PDB entry 7B2C | X-ray diffraction, 1.80 A resolution | chains A and C of the 6 polymer chains in the assembly

== Chain A ==
Protein: Ethyl-Coenzyme M reductase alpha subunit
Organism: Candidatus Ethanoperedens thermophilum
Notes: EC 2.8.4.1; engineered mutation(s): wild-type
Chain sequence (595 residues; numbered 1 to 595; the number before each row is that of its first residue):
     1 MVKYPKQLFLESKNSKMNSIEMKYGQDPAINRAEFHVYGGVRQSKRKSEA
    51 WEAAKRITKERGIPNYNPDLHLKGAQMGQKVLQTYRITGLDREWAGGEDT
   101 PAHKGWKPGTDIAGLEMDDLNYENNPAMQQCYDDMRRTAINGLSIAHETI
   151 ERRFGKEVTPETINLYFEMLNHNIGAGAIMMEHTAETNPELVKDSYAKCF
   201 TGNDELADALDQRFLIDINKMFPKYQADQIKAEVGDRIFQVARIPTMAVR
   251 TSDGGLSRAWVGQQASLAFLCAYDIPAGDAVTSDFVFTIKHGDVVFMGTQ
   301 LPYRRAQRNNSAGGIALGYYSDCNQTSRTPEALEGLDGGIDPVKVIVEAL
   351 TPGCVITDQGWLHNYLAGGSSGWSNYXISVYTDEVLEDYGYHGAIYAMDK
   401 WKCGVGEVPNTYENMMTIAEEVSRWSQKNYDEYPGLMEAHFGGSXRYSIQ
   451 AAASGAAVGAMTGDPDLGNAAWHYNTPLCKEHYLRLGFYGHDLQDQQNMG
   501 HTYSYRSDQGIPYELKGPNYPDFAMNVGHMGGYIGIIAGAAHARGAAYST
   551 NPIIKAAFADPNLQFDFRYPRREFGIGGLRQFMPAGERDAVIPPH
Unresolved in the structure: 1-4
Modified residues: His291 (N1-methylated histidine; MHS); Arg305 (5-methyl-arginine; AGM); Cys354 (S-methylcysteine; SMC); I2M (3-methyl-L-alloisoleucine) at position 377, MGN (2-methyl-glutamine) at position 445; Gly490 (thioglycin; GL3); His491 (4-methyl-histidine; HIC)
Ion coordination: K+ site 1 near Gly74 (its only coordinating residue here); K+ site 2: Gln212, Leu215; Mg2+: Asp589 (shared with 1 residue of chain D)
Residues lining bound ligands:
  - 1-thioethanesulfonic acid (COM): Tyr376, Phe488, Tyr489
  - Coenzyme B (TP7), molecule 1: Arg258, Lys290, His291
  - Coenzyme B (TP7), molecule 2: Arg304, Leu362, Leu366, Ala367, Trp373, Phe488, Ala524, Met525, Asn526, Val527
  - Dimethylated-F430 cofactor (USN), molecule 1: Ala178, Ile179, Met180, Met181, Glu182, His183, Thr184, Ala185, Gln263, Gln264, Leu267, Leu270, Ala277
  - Dimethylated-F430 cofactor (USN), molecule 2: Gly368, Gly369, Ser371, Trp373, Ser374, Asn375, Tyr376, Phe441, Gly442, MGN_445, Gly487, Phe488
  - xenon (XE), molecule 1: Leu350, Cys354, Val380, Leu386, Ala452, Trp472, Gly532
  - xenon (XE), molecule 2: Trp373, Tyr376, Val527
  - xenon (XE), molecule 3: Pro477, Gln496, Met499

== Chain C ==
Protein: Ethyl-Coenzyme M reductase gamma subunit
Organism: Candidatus Ethanoperedens thermophilum
Notes: EC 2.8.4.1; engineered mutation(s): wild-type
Chain sequence (266 residues; numbered 1 to 266; the number before each row is that of its first residue):
     1 MVYQRQFLPADDRVTKNRKKVVDPSVKLEKIRTLSDKDFLTLIGHRHLGE
    51 AYRSVNPPLAEIGEPEDPIRELVPPTEGAKAGDRVCTIIMTDSVYNPPIA
   101 HYTRAWMYHNRFRGIDNGVYSGRVTLEMRERDLEEACRTLFETEICDASR
   151 DQVRQYTCTGHSCRLDPDGMMFDPIERCIMSGGNVVYQKDSFGNPVDTPI
   201 NMGKPLSEEELIERTVVYRTDRGEPMTREGDPGAPDEEVREALQWSRRIQ
   251 WLRMLGNMVPDKIKGM
Unresolved in the structure: 1
Ion coordination: Na+: Ser35 (shared with 1 residue of chain F); K+: Glu237, Val239
Residues lining bound ligands:
  - Dimethylated-F430 cofactor (USN): Tyr120, Ser121, Gly122, Arg123, Tyr156, Thr157, Cys158, Thr159, His161, Ser162
  - UWT ((2R)-2-[(2S)-2-[(2S)-2-oxidanylpropoxy]propoxy]propan-1-ol): Arg248, Trp251, Leu252, Met266
  - xenon (XE), molecule 1: Asp12, Arg13, Val14, Tyr218, Glu224, Arg240
  - xenon (XE), molecule 2: Leu42, Met90, Phe141, Cys146, Val153, Tyr187, Met202
  - xenon (XE), molecule 3: Trp245, Ile249, Arg253

== How chain A and chain C interact ==
Residue-residue contacts (116; chain A residue first):
  Tyr24(A) with Arg164(C)
  Gln26(A) with Arg164(C)
  Ile30(A) with Arg164(C)
  Asn31(A) with Tyr95(C); Arg164(C); Leu165(C), hydrogen bond (side chain-backbone)
  Arg32(A) with Arg164(C); Leu165(C); Pro167(C)
  Ala33(A) with Arg164(C); Leu165(C), hydrogen bond (backbone-backbone); Asp166(C); Pro167(C)
  Phe35(A) with Arg164(C); Phe172(C), hydrophobic
  His36(A) with Phe172(C); Asp173(C), hydrogen bond (side chain-backbone); Pro174(C); Glu176(C), salt bridge
  Leu72(A) with Tyr156(C), hydrophobic
  Lys73(A) with Tyr156(C); Phe192(C); Gly193(C); Asn194(C), hydrogen bond
  Ala75(A) with Pro174(C)
  Gln79(A) with Phe172(C); Pro174(C)
  Lys80(A) with Cys163(C); Phe172(C)
  Tyr396(A) with Pro232(C)
  Tyr412(A) with Gln250(C), hydrogen bond; Trp251(C), hydrophobic; Met254(C)
  Glu413(A) with Trp251(C)
  Met416(A) with Arg247(C); Trp251(C), hydrogen bond
  Thr417(A) with Pro232(C); Gly233(C)
  Glu420(A) with Thr227(C); Asp231(C); Pro232(C); Gly233(C), hydrogen bond (side chain-backbone); Leu243(C); Arg247(C), salt bridge
  Glu421(A) with Pro232(C)
  Arg424(A) with Thr227(C); Arg228(C); Glu229(C)
  Gln427(A) with Thr220(C)
  Lys428(A) with Thr220(C)
  Asp431(A) with Arg219(C), salt bridge; Thr220(C), hydrogen bond (side chain-backbone); Asp221(C)
  Glu432(A) with Thr220(C)
  Pro434(A) with Tyr95(C); Arg164(C)
  Met437(A) with Ser162(C)
  Glu438(A) with Ser162(C), hydrogen bond (backbone-backbone); Cys163(C); Arg164(C), salt bridge
  Phe441(A) with His161(C); Ser162(C), hydrogen bond (backbone-side chain)
  Gly443(A) with Ser121(C), hydrogen bond (backbone-side chain)
  Arg446(A) with His161(C), hydrogen bond; Ser162(C)
  Tyr474(A) with Leu243(C); Arg247(C); Gln250(C)
  Pro477(A) with Ser246(C)
  Leu478(A) with Met226(C); Leu243(C), hydrophobic
  Lys480(A) with Tyr102(C)
  Glu481(A) with Arg18(C), salt bridge; Tyr218(C); Met226(C); Trp245(C); Ser246(C)
  His482(A) with Arg18(C); Val217(C); Tyr218(C), hydrogen bond (backbone-backbone); Pro225(C); Met226(C), hydrogen bond (side chain-backbone)
  Tyr483(A) with Val217(C)
  Leu484(A) with Arg18(C); Ala100(C), hydrophobic; His101(C), hydrogen bond (backbone-backbone); Tyr102(C), hydrogen bond (backbone-backbone); Thr103(C); Trp106(C), hydrophobic; Val216(C)
  Arg485(A) with Asp92(C), hydrogen bond (side chain-backbone); Ser93(C), hydrogen bond (side chain-backbone); Val94(C); His101(C), hydrogen bond; Tyr102(C); Ser121(C), hydrogen bond (side chain-backbone); His161(C)
  Leu486(A) with Tyr102(C); Ser121(C)
  Gly487(A) with Tyr120(C); Ser121(C), hydrogen bond (backbone-backbone)
  Tyr489(A) with Gly118(C); Val119(C); Tyr120(C)
  Gln496(A) with Arg253(C), hydrogen bond
  Met499(A) with Gln250(C), hydrogen bond (backbone-side chain); Arg253(C); Met254(C)
  Gly500(A) with Arg253(C); Asn257(C)
  His501(A) with Asn257(C), hydrogen bond (backbone-side chain)
  Tyr503(A) with Met258(C)
  Ser504(A) with Asn257(C), hydrogen bond
  Tyr505(A) with Met258(C); Val259(C)
  Gln509(A) with Asn257(C), hydrogen bond
Interface residues without a listed pair, chain A (59 interface residues in all): Glu34, His71, Gly435, Gly442, Ala470, His473, Asp492, Gln497
Interface residues without a listed pair, chain C (60 interface residues in all): Asn117, Thr157, Thr159, Ile175, Lys189, Ile249

== In short ==
59 residues of chain A face 60 of chain C across their interface, with 26 hydrogen bonds and 5 salt bridges.
Polar contacts include His36(A)-Glu176(C), Glu420(A)-Arg247(C) and Asp431(A)-Arg219(C). One Dimethylated-F430
cofactor molecule and one xenon molecule are bound between chain A and chain C.
Here chain A is Ethyl-Coenzyme M reductase alpha subunit and chain C is Ethyl-Coenzyme M reductase gamma
subunit, both from Candidatus Ethanoperedens thermophilum. Entry 7B2C (Crystal structure of the ethyl-coenzyme
M reductase from Candidatus Ethanoperedens thermophilum gassed with xenon) was determined by X-ray diffraction
(same publication as 7B2H).
